PDB entry 2HPL | X-ray diffraction, 1.80 A resolution | chains A and B

== Chain A ==
Protein: PNGase
From: Mus musculus
Notes: EC 3.5.1.52
UniProtKB: Q9JI78 (Q9JI78_MOUSE); residues 12-111 here = UniProt positions 12-111
Amino-acid sequence (100 residues; numbered 12 to 111; the number before each row is that of its first residue):
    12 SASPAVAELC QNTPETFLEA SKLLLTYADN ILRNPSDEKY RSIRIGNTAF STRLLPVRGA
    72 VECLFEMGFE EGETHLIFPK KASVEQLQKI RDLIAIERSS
UniProt features mapped onto this chain:
  - mutagenesis: Asn41 (N41P: Abolishes interaction with VCP), Asn58 (N58A: Does not affect the interaction with VCP), Gly79 to Phe80 (Abolishes interaction with VCP)
Reported in the primary citation:
  - conformationally variable residues (side-chain flip): Glu26, Lys33, Arg64

== Chain B ==
Protein: C-terminal of mouse p97/VCP
Amino-acid sequence (5 residues; numbered 802 to 806; the number before each row is that of its first residue):
   802 DDLYG
Reported in the primary citation:
  - post-translational modification sites: Tyr805

== Interface between chain A and chain B ==
Pairs across the interface (19; chain A residue first):
  Leu34(A) with Leu804(B), hydrophobic
  Thr37(A) with Leu804(B)
  Tyr38(A) with Leu804(B), hydrogen bond (side chain-backbone); Tyr805(B)
  Asn41(A) with Tyr805(B), hydrogen bond
  Lys50(A) with Tyr805(B)
  Tyr51(A) with Tyr805(B)
  Ser53(A) with Tyr805(B)
  Ile54(A) with Leu804(B); Tyr805(B)
  Arg55(A) with Tyr805(B), hydrogen bond (backbone-backbone); Gly806(B), hydrogen bond (side chain-backbone)
  Asn58(A) with Asp803(B), hydrogen bond (side chain-backbone); Leu804(B); Tyr805(B); Gly806(B), hydrogen bond (side chain-backbone)
  Ala60(A) with Asp802(B); Leu804(B), hydrophobic
  Arg64(A) with Asp802(B), salt bridge
The authors on this interface:
  - specific contacts: Tyr38(A)-Leu804(B), Tyr38(A)-Tyr805(B) (hydrophobic contact), Asn41(A)-Tyr805(B), Lys50(A)-Tyr805(B), Tyr51(A)-Tyr805(B) (hydrophobic contact), Ser53(A)-Tyr805(B), Ile54(A)-Tyr805(B) (hydrophobic contact), Arg55(A)-Gly806(B), Leu804(B)-Leu34(A) (hydrophobic contact)
  - interface residues, chain A: Tyr38(A), Asn41(A), Arg55(A), Asn58(A)
  - hot spots on chain A (mutagenesis) - K50E, R64E: decreased binding to C-terminal of mouse p97/VCP (chain B)
  - hot spots on chain A (mutagenesis) - R55E, N58D: abolished binding to C-terminal of mouse p97/VCP (chain B)
  - interface residues, chain B: Asp803(B), Leu804(B), Tyr805(B), Gly806(B)
  - hot spots on chain B (mutagenesis) - Y805E, Y805F: abolished binding to PNGase (chain A)

== In short ==
Chain A and chain B form an interface of 12 and 5 residues respectively; the contacts include 6 hydrogen bonds
and 1 salt bridge. Among the polar pairs are Arg64(A)-Asp802(B), Tyr38(A)-Leu804(B) and Asn41(A)-Tyr805(B).
The authors report contacts between Tyr38(A) and Leu804(B), Asn41(A) and Tyr805(B) and Lys50(A) and Tyr805(B)
among others; hydrophobic contacts between Tyr38(A) and Tyr805(B), Tyr51(A) and Tyr805(B) and Ile54(A) and
Tyr805(B) among others. From the paper: K50E and R64E of chain A reduce binding to C-terminal of mouse p97/VCP
(chain B); interface residues Tyr38(A), Asn41(A) and Asp803(B) among others; 6 substitutions were tested in
all.
Chain A is PNGase (Mus musculus) and chain B is C-terminal of mouse p97/VCP; the structure, Crystal structure
of the mouse p97/PNGase complex, was determined by X-ray diffraction (same publication as 2HPJ).
